3J0K - chains A and I of the 12 polymer chains in the assembly; structure by electron microscopy, 36.00 A resolution (very low resolution: no residue pairs are listed; an interface is given only as per-side residue counts).

== Chain A ==
Name: DNA-directed RNA polymerase II largest subunit
From: Homo sapiens
Notes: EC 2.7.7.6
Sequence (1455 residues; each row starts with the number of its first residue):
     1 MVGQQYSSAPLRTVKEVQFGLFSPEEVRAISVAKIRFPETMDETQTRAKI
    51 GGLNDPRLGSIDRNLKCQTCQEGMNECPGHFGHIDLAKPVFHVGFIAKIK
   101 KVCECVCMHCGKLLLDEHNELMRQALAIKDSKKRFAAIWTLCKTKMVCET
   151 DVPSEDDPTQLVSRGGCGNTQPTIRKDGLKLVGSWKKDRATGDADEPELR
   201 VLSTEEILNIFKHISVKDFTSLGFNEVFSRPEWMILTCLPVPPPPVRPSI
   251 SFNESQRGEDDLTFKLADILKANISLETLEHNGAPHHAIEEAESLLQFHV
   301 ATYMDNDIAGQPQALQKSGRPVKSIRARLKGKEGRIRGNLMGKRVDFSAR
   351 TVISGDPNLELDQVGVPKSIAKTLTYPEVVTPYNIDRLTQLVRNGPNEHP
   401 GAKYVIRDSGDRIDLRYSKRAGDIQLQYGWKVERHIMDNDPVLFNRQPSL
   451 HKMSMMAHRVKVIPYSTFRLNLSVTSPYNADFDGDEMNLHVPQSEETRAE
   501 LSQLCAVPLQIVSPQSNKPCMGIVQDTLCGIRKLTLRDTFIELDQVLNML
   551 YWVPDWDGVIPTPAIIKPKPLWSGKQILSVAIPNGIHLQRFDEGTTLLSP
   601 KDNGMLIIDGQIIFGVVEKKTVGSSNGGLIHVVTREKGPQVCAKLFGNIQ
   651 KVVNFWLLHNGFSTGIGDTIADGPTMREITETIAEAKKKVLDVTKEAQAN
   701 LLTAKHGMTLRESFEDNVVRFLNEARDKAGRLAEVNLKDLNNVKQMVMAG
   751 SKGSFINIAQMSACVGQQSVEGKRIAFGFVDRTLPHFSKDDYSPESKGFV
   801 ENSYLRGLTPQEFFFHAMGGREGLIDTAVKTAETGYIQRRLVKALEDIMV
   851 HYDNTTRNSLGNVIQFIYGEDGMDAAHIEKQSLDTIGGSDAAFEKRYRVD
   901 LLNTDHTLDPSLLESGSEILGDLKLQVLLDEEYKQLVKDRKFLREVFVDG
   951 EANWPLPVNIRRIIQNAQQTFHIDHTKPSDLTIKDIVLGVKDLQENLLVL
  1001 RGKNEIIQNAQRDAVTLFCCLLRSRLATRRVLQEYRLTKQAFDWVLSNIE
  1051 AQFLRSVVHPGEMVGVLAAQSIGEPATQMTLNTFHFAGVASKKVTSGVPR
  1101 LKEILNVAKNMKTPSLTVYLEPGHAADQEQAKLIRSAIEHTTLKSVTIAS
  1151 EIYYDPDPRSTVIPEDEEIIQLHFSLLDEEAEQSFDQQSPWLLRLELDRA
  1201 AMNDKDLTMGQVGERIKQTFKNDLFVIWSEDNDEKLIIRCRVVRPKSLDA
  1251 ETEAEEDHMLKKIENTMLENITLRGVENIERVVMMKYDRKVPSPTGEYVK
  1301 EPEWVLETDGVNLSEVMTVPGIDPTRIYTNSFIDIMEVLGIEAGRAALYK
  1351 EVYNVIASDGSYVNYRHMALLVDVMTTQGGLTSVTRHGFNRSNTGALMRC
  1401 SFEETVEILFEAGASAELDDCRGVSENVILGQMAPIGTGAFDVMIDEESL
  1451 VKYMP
Unresolved in the structure: 1, 187-194, 1177-1186, 1244-1253
Bound ions: Zn2+ site 1: Cys67, Cys70, Cys77, His80; Zn2+ site 2: Cys107, Cys110, Cys148, Cys167
Residues lining bound ligands: Mg2+ (MG): Arg446, Asp481, Asp483, Asp485

== Chain I ==
Name: DNA-directed RNA polymerase II subunit 9
From: Homo sapiens
Notes: EC 2.7.7.6
Sequence (122 residues; numbered 1 to 122; the number before each row is that of its first residue):
     1 MTTFRFCRDCNNMLYPREDKENNRLLFECRTCSYVEEAGSPLVYRHELIT
    51 NIGETAGVVQDIGSDPTLPRSDRECPKCHSRENVFFQSQQRRKDTSMVLF
   101 FVCLSCSHIFTSDQKNKRTQFS
Unresolved in the structure: 1, 121-122
Bound ions: Zn2+ site 1: Cys7, Cys10, Cys29, Cys32; Zn2+ site 2: Cys75, Cys78, Cys103, Cys106

== How chain A and chain I interact ==
At this resolution (36 A) residue pairs are not listed: 29 residues of chain A and 33 of chain I lie at the interface.

== Summary ==
29 residues of chain A face 33 of chain I across their interface. Ligands of chain A: Mg2+. The Zn2+ site 1 is
built by Cys67(A), Cys70(A), Cys77(A) and His80(A). Cys107(A), Cys110(A), Cys148(A) and Cys167(A) coordinate
Zn2+ site 2.
Chain A is DNA-directed RNA polymerase II largest subunit and chain I is DNA-directed RNA polymerase II
subunit 9, both from Homo sapiens; the structure, Orientation of RNA polymerase II within the human
VP16-Mediator-pol II-TFIIF assembly, was determined by electron microscopy.
